PDB entry 2XHE | X-ray diffraction, 2.80 A resolution | chains A and B

[Chain A]
Name: UNC18
Source organism: Monosiga brevicollis
UniProt: A9V0L3 (A9V0L3_MONBE); residue numbers follow UniProt; this construct covers 1-649
Sequence (650 residues; row label = number of the first residue in the row; numbering starts at 0):
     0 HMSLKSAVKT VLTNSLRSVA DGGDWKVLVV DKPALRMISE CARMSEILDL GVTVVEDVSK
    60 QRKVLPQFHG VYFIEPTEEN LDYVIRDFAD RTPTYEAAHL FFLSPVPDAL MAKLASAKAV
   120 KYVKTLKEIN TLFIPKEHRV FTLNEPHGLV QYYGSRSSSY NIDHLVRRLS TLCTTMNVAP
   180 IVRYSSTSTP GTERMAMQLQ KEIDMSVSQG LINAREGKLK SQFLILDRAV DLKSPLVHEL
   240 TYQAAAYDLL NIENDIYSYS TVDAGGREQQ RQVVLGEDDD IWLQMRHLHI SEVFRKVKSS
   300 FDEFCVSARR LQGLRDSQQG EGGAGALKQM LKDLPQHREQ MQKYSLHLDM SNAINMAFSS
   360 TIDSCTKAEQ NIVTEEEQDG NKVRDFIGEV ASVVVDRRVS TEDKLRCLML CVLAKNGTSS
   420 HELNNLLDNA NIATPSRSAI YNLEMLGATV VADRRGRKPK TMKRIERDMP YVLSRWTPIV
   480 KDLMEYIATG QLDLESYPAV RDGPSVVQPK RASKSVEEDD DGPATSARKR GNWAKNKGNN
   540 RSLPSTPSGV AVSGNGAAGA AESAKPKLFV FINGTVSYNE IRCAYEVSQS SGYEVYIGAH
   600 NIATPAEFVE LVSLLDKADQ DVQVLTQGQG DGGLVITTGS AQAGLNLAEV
Unresolved in the structure: 510-560, 618-649
Construct notes: expression tag (0)

[Chain B]
Name: Syntaxin1
Source organism: Monosiga brevicollis
UniProt: A9UTG5 (A9UTG5_MONBE); numbering as in UniProt (aligned over 1-279)
Sequence (279 residues; each row starts with the number of its first residue):
     1 MDRLSRLRQM AAENQPAEAS DAAGGAEAQI EETSLSAQPE PFMADFFNRV KRIRDNIEDI
    61 EQAIEQVAQL HTESLVAVSK EDRDRLNEKL QDTMARISAL GNKIRADLKQ IEKENKRAQQ
   121 EGTFEDGTVS TDLRIRQSQH SSLSRKFVKV MTRYNDVQAE NKRRYGENVA RQCRVVEPSL
   181 SDDAIQKVIE HGTEGIFSGM RLEGAEAKLN EIRDRHKDIQ QLERSLLELH EMFTDMSTLV
   241 ASQGEMIDRI EFSVEQSHNY VKKATEQVVQ ARHYQESAR
Unresolved in the structure: 1, 16-38, 193-209, 262-279

[How chain A and chain B interact]
Contacting residue pairs (79):
  Trp-24(A) / Phe-47(B)
  Trp-24(A) / Arg-54(B)
  Trp-24(A) / Gln-139(B)
  Leu-34(A) / Val-254(B)  hydrophobic
  Arg-35(A) / Glu-251(B)  salt bridge
  Ile-37(A) / Ile-250(B)
  Ser-38(A) / Arg-249(B)  hydrogen bond (backbone-side chain)
  Ser-38(A) / Ile-250(B)
  Ser-38(A) / Glu-251(B)  hydrogen bond (side chain-backbone)
  Ala-41(A) / Ile-250(B)
  Arg-42(A) / Asp-248(B)
  Arg-42(A) / Arg-249(B)
  Met-43(A) / Ile-247(B)
  Met-43(A) / Asp-248(B)  hydrogen bond (backbone-backbone)
  Met-43(A) / Ser-253(B)
  Ser-44(A) / Ser-142(B)  hydrogen bond
  Ser-44(A) / Asp-248(B)  hydrogen bond (backbone-side chain)
  Leu-47(A) / Arg-54(B)
  Leu-47(A) / Ser-138(B)
  Leu-47(A) / Gln-139(B)
  Leu-47(A) / Ser-142(B)
  Thr-52(A) / Phe-47(B)
  Thr-52(A) / Ile-135(B)
  Thr-52(A) / Gln-139(B)  hydrogen bond
  Val-53(A) / Thr-131(B)
  Val-53(A) / Ile-135(B)  hydrophobic
  Val-54(A) / Arg-134(B)  hydrogen bond (backbone-side chain)
  Val-54(A) / Val-254(B)
  Glu-55(A) / Thr-131(B)  hydrogen bond
  Glu-55(A) / Arg-134(B)  salt bridge
  Asp-56(A) / Val-254(B)
  Lys-59(A) / His-258(B)
  Lys-59(A) / Asn-259(B)
  Arg-61(A) / Ser-130(B)
  Arg-61(A) / Thr-131(B)
  Arg-61(A) / Asp-132(B)  salt bridge
  Arg-61(A) / His-258(B)
  Arg-61(A) / Asn-259(B)
  Lys-62(A) / Phe-42(B)
  Lys-62(A) / Thr-131(B)
  Lys-62(A) / Asp-132(B)  salt bridge
  Leu-64(A) / Phe-42(B)  hydrophobic
  Gln-66(A) / Glu-40(B)  hydrogen bond (side chain-backbone)
  Gln-66(A) / Pro-41(B)
  Phe-67(A) / Phe-42(B)  hydrophobic
  Met-110(A) / Leu-7(B)
  Ala-114(A) / Leu-7(B)  hydrophobic
  Ala-114(A) / Met-10(B)
  Ala-114(A) / Ala-11(B)  hydrophobic
  Ala-114(A) / Asn-14(B)
  Val-119(A) / Leu-7(B)  hydrophobic
  Val-119(A) / Ala-11(B)  hydrophobic
  Val-122(A) / Leu-4(B)
  Val-122(A) / Arg-8(B)  hydrogen bond (backbone-side chain)
  Lys-123(A) / Arg-8(B)
  Thr-124(A) / Leu-4(B)
  Leu-125(A) / Arg-3(B)
  Leu-125(A) / Leu-4(B)
  Lys-126(A) / Arg-3(B)
  Glu-127(A) / Arg-3(B)
  Ile-255(A) / Met-246(B)  hydrophobic
  Arg-270(A) / Glu-245(B)
  Gln-271(A) / Glu-245(B)
  Gln-271(A) / Met-246(B)
  Val-273(A) / Met-246(B)  hydrophobic
  Val-273(A) / Arg-249(B)
  Arg-309(A) / Arg-163(B)  hydrogen bond (backbone-side chain)
  Leu-310(A) / Ala-159(B)
  Gln-311(A) / Asn-155(B)  hydrogen bond
  Lys-331(A) / His-230(B)
  Asp-332(A) / His-230(B)  hydrogen bond (backbone-side chain)
  Pro-334(A) / His-230(B)
  Pro-334(A) / Phe-233(B)
  Pro-334(A) / Thr-234(B)
  Pro-334(A) / Ser-237(B)  hydrogen bond (backbone-side chain)
  Gln-335(A) / Asn-155(B)  hydrogen bond
  Gln-335(A) / Phe-233(B)
  Arg-337(A) / Val-240(B)
  Glu-338(A) / Arg-145(B)
Interface residues without a listed pair, chain A (49 interface residues in all): Glu-39, Ile-46, Gln-60, Ser-115, Gln-269, Glu-276
Interface residues without a listed pair, chain B (47 interface residues in all): Val-148, Thr-152, Asp-156, Glu-160, Leu-226, Ser-257, Val-261
From the paper, about this interface:
  - interface residues, chain B: Asp-2(B)

[Overview]
The interface between chain A and chain B involves 49 residues on one side and 47 on the other, with 15
hydrogen bonds and 4 salt bridges. Polar pairs include Arg-35(A)/Glu-251(B), Glu-55(A)/Arg-134(B) and
Arg-61(A)/Asp-132(B). From the paper: the interface residue Asp-2(B).
Here chain A is UNC18 and chain B is Syntaxin1, both from Monosiga brevicollis. Entry 2XHE (Crystal structure
of the Unc18-syntaxin 1 complex from Monosiga brevicollis) was determined by X-ray diffraction.
